Entry 6IOB (X-ray diffraction, 2.00 A resolution); this record covers chain A.

Chain A:
Molecule: Phage SPO1 DNA polymerase-related protein
From: Mycolicibacterium smegmatis MC2 155
Notes: EC 2.7.7.7
Reference sequence: I7F541 (I7F541_MYCS2); residues 1-209 here correspond to UniProt positions 7-215 (UniProt number = residue number + 6)
Sequence (212 residues; each row starts with the number of its first residue; numbers below 1 keep their minus sign (Gly-2 is residue -2)):
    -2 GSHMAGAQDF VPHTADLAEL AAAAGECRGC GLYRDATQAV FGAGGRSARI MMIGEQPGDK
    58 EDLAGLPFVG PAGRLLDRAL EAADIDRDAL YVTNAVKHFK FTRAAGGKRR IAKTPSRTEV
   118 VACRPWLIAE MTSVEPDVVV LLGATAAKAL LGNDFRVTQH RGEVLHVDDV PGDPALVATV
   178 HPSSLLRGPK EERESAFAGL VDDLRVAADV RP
Unresolved in the structure: -2, 209
Construct notes: expression tag (-2 to 0); engineered mutation Ala109 (His115 in I7F541)
Ion coordination: 4Fe-4S cluster Fe: Cys24, Cys27, His95, Cys120
Small-molecule neighbours:
  - 4Fe-4S cluster (SF4): Ala4, Cys24, Arg25, Gly26, Cys27, Leu29, Tyr30, Val93, Lys94, His95, Ala119, Cys120, Trp123
  - uracil (URA): Gly51, Glu52, Gln53, Pro54, Gly55, Glu58, Pro64, Phe65, Asn91, His178, Ser180

Summary:
Ligands of chain A: uracil and 4Fe-4S cluster. Cys24, Cys27, His95 and Cys120 coordinate a 4Fe-4S cluster Fe
ion.
Chain A is Phage SPO1 DNA polymerase-related protein (Mycolicibacterium smegmatis MC2 155); the structure, The
structure of the H109A mutant of UdgX in complex with uracil, was determined by X-ray diffraction (same
publication as 6IOD, 6IO9, 6IOA and 6IOC).
